Entry 7UEB (electron microscopy, 3.08 A resolution); this record covers chains A and B of the 14 polymer chains in the assembly.

== Chain A ==
Protein: Photosystem P840 reaction center, large subunit
Organism: Chlorobaculum tepidum TLS
Reference sequence: Q8KAY0 (Q8KAY0_CHLTE); numbering as in UniProt (aligned over 1-731)
Sequence (731 residues; row label = number of the first residue in the row):
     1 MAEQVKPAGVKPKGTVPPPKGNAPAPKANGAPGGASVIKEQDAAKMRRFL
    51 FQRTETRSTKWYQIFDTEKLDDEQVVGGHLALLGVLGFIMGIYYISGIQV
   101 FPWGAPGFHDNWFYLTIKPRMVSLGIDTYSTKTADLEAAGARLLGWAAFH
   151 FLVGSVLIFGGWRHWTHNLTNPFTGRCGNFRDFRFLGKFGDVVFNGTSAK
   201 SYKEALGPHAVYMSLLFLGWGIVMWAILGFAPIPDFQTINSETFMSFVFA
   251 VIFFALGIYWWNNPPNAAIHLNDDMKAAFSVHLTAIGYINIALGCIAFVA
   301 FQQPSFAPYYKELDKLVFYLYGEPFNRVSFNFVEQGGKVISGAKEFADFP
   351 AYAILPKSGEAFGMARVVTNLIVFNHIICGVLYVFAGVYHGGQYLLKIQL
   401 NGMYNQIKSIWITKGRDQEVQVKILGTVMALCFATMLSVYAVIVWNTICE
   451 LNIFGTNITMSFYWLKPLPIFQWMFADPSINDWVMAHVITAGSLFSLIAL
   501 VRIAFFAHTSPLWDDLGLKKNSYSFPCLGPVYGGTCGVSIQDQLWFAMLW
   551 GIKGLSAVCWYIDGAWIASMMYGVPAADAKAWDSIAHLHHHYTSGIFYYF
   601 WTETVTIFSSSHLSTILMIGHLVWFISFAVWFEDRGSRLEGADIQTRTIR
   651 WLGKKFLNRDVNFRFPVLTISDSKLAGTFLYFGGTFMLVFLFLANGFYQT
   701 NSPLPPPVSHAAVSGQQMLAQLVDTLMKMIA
Unresolved in the structure: 1-58, 709-731
Ion coordination: bacteriochlorophyll a Mg near Glu242 (its only coordinating residue here); 4Fe-4S cluster Fe: Cys527, Cys536 (shared with 2 residues of chain a); Ca2+: Asp563, Glu603, Phe692, Asn695, Gly696
Ligand contacts:
  - bacteriochlorophyll a (BCL), molecule 1: Trp61, Tyr62, Gln63, Ile64, Phe65, Asp66, Thr67, Lys276, Phe279, Leu283, Leu382, Tyr383, Ala386, Tyr389, His390, Gln393, Tyr523, Gln541, Leu544, Trp545, Met548, Leu675, Phe679
  - bacteriochlorophyll a (BCL), molecule 2: Phe65, Thr67, Leu70, Val75, Gly78, His79, Leu82, Trp165, Met275, Ala278, Phe279, His282, Leu283, Ile286, Tyr383
  - bacteriochlorophyll a (BCL), molecule 3: Asp72, Val75, Val76, His79, Leu80, Leu83, Phe149, Leu152, Val153, Val156, Leu157, Phe180, Phe183, Phe185, Phe194, Thr197, Ser198, Lys200, Ser201, Tyr202, Ala205, Pro208, His209, Tyr212, Met213, Leu216
  - bacteriochlorophyll a (BCL), molecule 4: Leu80, Val156, Leu157, Phe159, Gly160, His164, Leu169, Thr170, Asn171, Pro172, Arg176, Gly178, Asn179, Phe180, Phe183, Arg184, Phe185, Leu186, Gly187, Tyr212
  - bacteriochlorophyll a (BCL), molecule 5: Leu83, Leu86, Gly87, Met90, Tyr94, Ile117, Arg120, Met121, Leu124, Ile126, Trp146, Phe149, His150, Val153, Gly154, Leu157, Met213, Leu216, Phe217, Trp220, Val223, Ile289, Leu293
  - bacteriochlorophyll a (BCL), molecule 6: Leu83, Tyr202, Lys203, Ala205, Leu206, His209, Ala210, Met213, Leu216, Gly219, Trp220, Val223, Pro265, Ala267, His270, Leu271, Asp274, Ala278, Val281, His282, Ala285, Ile286, Trp411
  - bacteriochlorophyll a (BCL), molecule 7: Leu86, Ile89, Met90, Tyr93, Thr116, Ile117, Arg120, Ile286, Ile289, Asn290, Leu293, Phe301, Tyr310, Ile372, Asn375, His376, Cys379, Tyr383
  - bacteriochlorophyll a (BCL), molecule 8: Ile89, Tyr93, Trp112, Phe113, Thr116, Ile117, Leu371, Ile372, Phe374, Asn375, Ile378, Cys379, Leu382, Phe679, Phe682, Gly683, Phe686, Met687, Val689, Phe690, Leu693
  - bacteriochlorophyll a (BCL), molecule 9: Asp110, Asn111, Trp112, Phe113, Leu320, Tyr321, Gly322, His612, Thr615, Ile616, Ile619, Met687, Phe690
  - bacteriochlorophyll a (BCL), molecule 10: Pro119, Arg120, Ser123, Phe217, Trp220, Phe236, Gln237, Thr238, Ile239, Ser241, Glu242, Met245, Ser246, Phe249, Leu293, Ile296, Phe301, Ser305, Phe306, Tyr309, Tyr310
  - bacteriochlorophyll a (BCL), molecule 11: Ile269, His270, Ala277, Ser280, Val281, Thr284, Ala285, Tyr288, Val384, Val388, Gly391, Gly392, Tyr394, Leu395, Tyr404, Ile410, Trp411, Ile412, Lys414, Gly415, Leu497, Leu500, Ala504, Phe505
  - bacteriochlorophyll a (BCL), molecule 12: Leu431, Ala434, Thr435, Ser438, Trp464, Leu465, Lys466, Pro467, Leu468, Pro469, Ile470, Phe471, Trp473, Met474, Phe475, Asp482, Trp483, Ala486, His487, Thr490
  - F26 (2-[(1E,3E,5E,7E,9E,11E,13E,15E,17E,19E)-3,7,12,16,20,24-hexamethylpentacosa-1,3,5,7,9,11,13,15,17,19,23-undecaenyl]-1,3,4-trimethyl-benzene): Val75, His79, Leu82, Leu83, Val85, Ile89, Tyr93, Phe113, His209
  - F39 ([(2R,3S,4S,5R,6R)-6-[(10E,12E,14E)-2,6,10,14,19,23-hexamethyl-25-(2,3,6-trimethylphenyl)pentacosa-6,8,10,12,14,16,18,20,22,24-decaen-2-yl]oxy-3,4,5-tris(oxidanyl)oxan-2-yl]methyl dodecanoate), molecule 1: Phe236, Gln237, Tyr288, Ile291, Ala292, Leu293, Cys295, Ile296, Ala297, Val299, Ala300, Phe301, Gln303, Ser305, Phe306, Ile372, His376, Trp411, Leu497, Val501, Phe505
  - F39, molecule 2: Phe433, Ala434, Leu437, Ser438, Leu468
  - Chlorophyll A ester (G2O), molecule 1: Met429, Cys432, Phe433, Met436, Leu437, Tyr440, Phe495, Ile498, Arg502, Phe546, Leu549, Trp550
  - Chlorophyll A ester (G2O), molecule 2: Met436, Leu437, Tyr440, Ala441, Val444, Ile448, Phe454, Phe495, Leu549, Trp550, Ile552, Lys553, Met570, Phe597, Phe600, Trp624, Tyr681
  - Chlorophyll A ester (G2O), molecule 3: Thr615, Met618, Ile619, His621, Leu622, Trp624, Phe625, Phe628
  - Chlorophyll A ester (G2O), molecule 4: Leu622, Phe625, Ile626, Phe628, Ala629, Phe632, Asp634, Ser637, Arg638, Gly641, Ala642, Gln645
  - Bacteriochlorophyll A isomer (GS0), molecule 1: Met436, Val439, Ile443, Val488, Ala491, Gly492, Ile552, Lys553, Gly554, Ser556, Ala557, Trp560, Ile567, Ile596, Phe600, Thr604, Ile607, Phe608, Leu617, His621, Trp624, Tyr681, Gly684, Thr685, Phe686, Leu688, Val689, Phe692
  - Bacteriochlorophyll A isomer (GS0), molecule 2: Phe597, Phe600, Trp601, Trp624
  - 4Fe-4S cluster (SF4): Cys527, Gly529, Pro530, Thr535, Cys536, Glu633, Ile670, Lys674
What the authors report for this chain:
  - binding site for 1,2-dipalmitoyl-phosphatidyl-glycerole: Arg638, Gln645

== Chain B ==
Protein: Photosystem P840 reaction center iron-sulfur protein
Organism: Chlorobaculum tepidum TLS
Reference sequence: Q8KAY1 (Q8KAY1_CHLTE); numbering as in UniProt (aligned over 1-231)
Sequence (231 residues; numbered 1 to 231; the number before each row is that of its first residue):
     1 MAEPVENKNQAPAPGAKVPPKGAPAAPKAGAPAAPKGPVAPKAGAPAAKT
    51 GASAAKQAGKPRLASLGVTLGRSGVRQESALPYVKPKAVPPPKPAAPAAK
   101 GAPAPKGAPAAPAAKAAPGAPVAKAAPKAKKHYFIIENLCVGCGLCLDKC
   151 PPKVNAIGYKFYGDVQEGGFRCYIDQAACISCSACFSGDECPSGALIEVL
   201 PDGEVLDFSYTPPERLDFDLRFLHRFHREAR
Unresolved in the structure: 1-2, 17-129, 230-231
Ion coordination: 4Fe-4S cluster Fe site 1: Cys140, Cys143, Cys146, Cys172, Cys191; 4Fe-4S cluster Fe site 2: Cys150, Cys179, Cys182, Cys185
Ligand contacts:
  - bacteriochlorophyll a (BCL): Phe222, Arg225, Phe226, His227, Arg228
  - 4Fe-4S cluster (SF4), molecule 1: Tyr133, Lys149, Cys150, Pro151, Val154, Ala156, Ile157, Ile174, Cys179, Ile180, Ser181, Cys182, Ser183, Ala184, Cys185
  - 4Fe-4S cluster (SF4), molecule 2: Ile135, Cys140, Val141, Gly142, Cys143, Gly144, Leu145, Cys146, Leu147, Cys172, Glu190, Cys191, Pro192, Ser193, Leu196

== Chain A / chain B interface ==
Residue-residue contacts (38):
  Asn179(A) with Ala13(B); Gly15(B)
  Arg181(A) with Ala13(B)
  Asp182(A) with Pro14(B); Gly15(B); Ala16(B), hydrogen bond (side chain-backbone)
  Gln399(A) with Pro212(B)
  Asn401(A) with Tyr210(B)
  Gly402(A) with Pro212(B)
  Asn405(A) with Arg215(B), hydrogen bond (backbone-side chain); Asp217(B)
  Gln406(A) with Arg215(B)
  Lys414(A) with Asp219(B); Leu220(B), hydrogen bond (side chain-backbone); His227(B)
  Gly517(A) with Pro192(B); Ser193(B)
  Leu518(A) with Val141(B), hydrophobic; Pro192(B); Ser193(B)
  Lys519(A) with Cys191(B); Pro192(B), hydrogen bond (backbone-backbone); Phe208(B)
  Asn521(A) with Asp189(B), hydrogen bond (side chain-backbone); Cys191(B), hydrogen bond (side chain-backbone); Phe208(B)
  Ser522(A) with Glu190(B)
  Leu528(A) with Val141(B); Cys143(B); Leu145(B), hydrophobic; Pro192(B), hydrophobic
  Pro530(A) with Val165(B), hydrophobic; Gln166(B); Phe170(B)
  Val531(A) with Val141(B), hydrophobic; Phe170(B)
  Tyr532(A) with Gln166(B)
  Gly533(A) with Gln166(B)
Interface residues without a listed pair, chain A (25 interface residues in all): Cys177, Phe183, Arg184, Leu400, Lys408, Cys527
Interface residues without a listed pair, chain B (26 interface residues in all): Gly142, Gly194, Pro213

== Summary ==
The interface between chain A and chain B involves 25 residues on one side and 26 on the other; the contacts
include 6 hydrogen bonds. Polar contacts include Asp182(A)-Ala16(B), Asn405(A)-Arg215(B) and
Lys414(A)-Leu220(B). From the paper: a binding site for 1,2-dipalmitoyl-phosphatidyl-glycerole at Arg638(A)
and Gln645(A).
Chain A is Photosystem P840 reaction center, large subunit and chain B is Photosystem P840 reaction center
iron-sulfur protein, both from Chlorobaculum tepidum TLS; the structure, Photosynthetic assembly of
Chlorobaculum tepidum (RC-FMO2), was determined by electron microscopy, deposited together with 7UEA.
